PDB entry 3Q1R | X-ray diffraction, 4.21 A resolution (low resolution: residue-level contacts below are approximate; hydrogen-bond / salt-bridge calls are withheld) | chains A and D of the 4 polymer chains in the assembly

# Chain A
Protein: Ribonuclease P protein component
Organism: Thermotoga maritima
Notes: EC 3.1.26.5
UniProtKB: Q9X1H4 (RNPA_THEMA); residue numbers follow UniProt; this construct covers 3-117
Amino-acid sequence (118 residues; row label = number of the first residue in the row; numbering starts at 0):
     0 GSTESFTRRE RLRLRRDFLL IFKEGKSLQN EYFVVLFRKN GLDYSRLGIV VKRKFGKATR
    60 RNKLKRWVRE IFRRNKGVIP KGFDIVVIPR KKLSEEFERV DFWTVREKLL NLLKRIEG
Not modelled in the structure: 0-5
Sequence notes: expression tag (0-2)

# Chain D
Molecule: TRNA 5' leader
Sequence (7 nucleotides; each row starts with the number of its first residue; numbers below 1 keep their minus sign (A-7 is residue -7)):
    -7 AAGGCGU
Not modelled in the structure: -7 to -6

# Interface between chain A and chain D
Residue-residue contacts - 5 pairs, chain A then chain D:
  Phe17(A) - C-3(D)
  Lys51(A) - G-5(D)
  Lys51(A) - G-4(D)
  Arg52(A) - U-1(D)
  Pro88(A) - G-5(D)
Interface residues without a listed pair, chain A (8 interface residues in all): Phe21, Lys56, Arg89, Lys90
From the paper, about this interface:
  - interface residues, chain A: Phe17(A), Phe21(A), Lys51(A), Arg52(A), Lys90(A)
  - interface residues, chain A: Lys56(A), Arg89(A) (proposed by the authors, not directly observed)

# In short
The interface between chain A and chain D involves 8 residues on one side and 4 on the other. From the paper:
interface residues Phe17(A), Phe21(A) and Lys51(A) among others.
Chain A is Ribonuclease P protein component (Thermotoga maritima) and chain D is TRNA 5' leader; the
structure, Crystal structure of a bacterial RNase P holoenzyme in complex with TRNA and in the presence ...,
was determined by X-ray diffraction (same publication as 3Q1Q).
